Entry 3WMM (X-ray diffraction, 3.01 A resolution); this record covers chains S and U of the 36 polymer chains in the assembly.

[Chain S (and U)]
Name: LH1 alpha polypeptide
From: Thermochromatium tepidum
Notes: chain U of this document is another copy of the same molecule, construct and numbering; everything in this record applies to it too
UniProtKB: D2Z0P2 (D2Z0P2_THETI); residues 1-61 here = UniProt positions 1-61
Amino-acid sequence (61 residues; each row starts with the number of its first residue):
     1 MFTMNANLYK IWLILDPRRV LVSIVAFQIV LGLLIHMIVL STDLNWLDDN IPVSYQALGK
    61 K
Unresolved in the structure: 1
Ion coordination: Ca2+: Trp46, Asp49, Asn50, Ile51 (shared with 1 residue of chain R)
Ligand contacts:
  - bacteriochlorophyll a (BCL), molecule 1: Ile11, Trp12, Leu15, Val20, Ile24, Ile35, Val39
  - bacteriochlorophyll a (BCL), molecule 2: Leu21, Val25, Gln28, Ile29, Gly32, His36, Trp46, Leu47
  - bacteriochlorophyll a (BCL), molecule 3: Gln28, Leu31, Gly32, Ile35, His36, Val39, Leu44
  - spirilloxanthin (CRT), molecule 1: Lys10, Ile11, Leu13, Ile14
  - spirilloxanthin (CRT), molecule 2: Leu21, Ile24, Phe27, Gln28, Leu31, Ile35
  - spirilloxanthin (CRT), molecule 3: Gly32, Leu33, His36, Met37

[Interface between chain S and chain U]
Residue-residue contacts - 15 pairs, chain S then chain U:
  Phe27(S) with Ile29(U), hydrophobic
  Leu34(S) with Leu33(U), hydrophobic
  Ile38(S) with Met37(U), hydrophobic; Leu40(U), hydrophobic
  Thr42(S) with Leu47(U); Asp48(U)
  Asp43(S) with Leu47(U); Asp48(U); Gln56(U), hydrogen bond
  Leu44(S) with Leu47(U), hydrophobic
  Asp49(S) with Tyr55(U); Gly59(U); Lys60(U)
  Asn50(S) with Tyr55(U); Gly59(U)
Also at the interface, not in a pair above, chain S (11 interface residues in all): Ile14, Leu31, Val39
Also at the interface, not in a pair above, chain U (13 interface residues in all): Pro17, Arg18, Asp49

[Overview]
Chain S and chain U form an interface of 11 and 13 residues respectively, with 1 hydrogen bond. The
hydrogen-bonded pair is Asp43(S)-Gln56(U). Chain S binds 3 copies of spirilloxanthin and 3 copies of
bacteriochlorophyll a. Trp46(S), Asp49(S), Asn50(S) and Ile51(S) coordinate Ca2+.
Both chains are LH1 alpha polypeptide (Thermochromatium tepidum). Entry 3WMM (Crystal structure of the LH1-RC
complex from Thermochromatium tepidum in C2 form) was determined by X-ray diffraction.
